PDB entry 8PNC | X-ray diffraction, 2.05 A resolution | chains B and A of the 3 polymer chains in the assembly

# Chain B
Molecule: 12-nt DNA strand
Sequence (12 nucleotides; row label = number of the first residue in the row):
     1 CGCTAAGTGG TT

# Chain A
Protein: BarH-like 2 homeobox protein
Organism: Homo sapiens
UniProt: Q9NY43 (BARH2_HUMAN); numbering as in UniProt (aligned over 231-292)
Amino-acid sequence (62 residues; numbered 231 to 292; the number before each row is that of its first residue):
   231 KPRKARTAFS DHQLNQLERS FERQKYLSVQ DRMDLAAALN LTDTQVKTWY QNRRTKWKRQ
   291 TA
Unresolved in the structure: 231
From the paper describing this entry:
  - binding site for the 12-nt DNA strand (chain B): Thr-278, Asn-282
  - binding site for the 12-nt DNA strand: Thr-278
  - binding site for the 12-nt DNA strand: Thr-285
  - mutagenesis - T278I, T278V: unchanged binding to TAAAC

# Interface between chain B and chain A
Contacting residue pairs - 17 pairs, chain B then chain A:
  DT4(B) with Arg-236(A), hydrogen bond to the base; Lys-286(A), salt bridge to the phosphate; Arg-289(A), base contact
  DA5(B) with Arg-233(A), base contact; Arg-236(A), hydrogen bond to the sugar; Thr-237(A), hydrogen bond to the phosphate; Phe-239(A), phosphate contact; Trp-279(A), phosphate contact; Asn-282(A), base contact
  DA6(B) with Arg-233(A), hydrogen bond to the base; Lys-234(A), phosphate contact; Ala-235(A), phosphate contact; Thr-237(A), hydrogen bond to the phosphate; Thr-278(A), phosphate contact; Asn-282(A), hydrogen bond to the base
  DG7(B) with Arg-233(A), hydrogen bond to the sugar; Lys-234(A), hydrogen bond to the phosphate
Other interface residues (no listed pair), chain B (5 interface residues in all): DC3
Other interface residues (no listed pair), chain A (14 interface residues in all): Pro-232, Leu-244, Gln-275

# In short
5 residues of chain B and 14 residues of chain A are in contact; the contacts include 8 hydrogen bonds and 1
salt bridge. Polar pairs include DT4(B)/Arg-236(A), DA6(B)/Arg-233(A) and DA6(B)/Asn-282(A). The paper reports
a binding site for the 12-nt DNA strand (chain B) at Thr-278(A) and Asn-282(A); T278I and T278V of chain A
leave binding to TAAAC unchanged.
Chain B is a 12-nt DNA strand and chain A is BarH-like 2 homeobox protein (Homo sapiens); the structure,
Transcription factor BARHL2 bound to TAAGT DNA sequence, was determined by X-ray diffraction (same publication
as 7Z5I, 7Z5K, 8PM5, 8PM7, 8PMC, 8PMF and 4 further entries).
